PDB entry 2NXE | X-ray diffraction, 1.75 A resolution | chain A

== Chain A ==
Molecule: Ribosomal protein L11 methyltransferase
Source organism: Thermus thermophilus
Notes: EC 2.1.1.-
Reference sequence: Q84BQ9 (PRMA_THET8); residue numbers follow UniProt; this construct covers 1-254
Sequence (254 residues; numbered 1 to 254; the number before each row is that of its first residue):
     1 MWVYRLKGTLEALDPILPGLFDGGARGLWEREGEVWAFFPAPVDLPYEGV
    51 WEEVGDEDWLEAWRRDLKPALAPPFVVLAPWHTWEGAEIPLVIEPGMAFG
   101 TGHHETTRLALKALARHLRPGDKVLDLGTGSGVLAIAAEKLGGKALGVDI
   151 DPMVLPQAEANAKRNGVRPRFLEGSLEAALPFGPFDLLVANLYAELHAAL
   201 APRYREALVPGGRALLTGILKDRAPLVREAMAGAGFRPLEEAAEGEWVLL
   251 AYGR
Ligand contacts: S-adenosylmethionine (SAM): Phe99, Gly100, Thr107, Asp126, Leu127, Gly128, Thr129, Gly130, Val133, Leu134, Val148, Asp149, Ile150, Asp151, Val154, Gly174, Ser175, Asn191, Leu192, Tyr193, Leu196
Swiss-Prot annotation at these positions:
  - binding site (S-adenosyl-L-methionine): Thr107, Gly128, Asp149, Ser175, Asn191

== Overview ==
Chain A binds S-adenosylmethionine. From UniProt: 5 S-adenosyl-L-methionine-binding residues.
Chain A is Ribosomal protein L11 methyltransferase (Thermus thermophilus); the structure, T. thermophilus
ribosomal protein L11 methyltransferase (PrmA) in complex with S-Adenosyl-L-Methionine, was determined by
X-ray diffraction together with 2NXC, 2NXJ and 2NXN from the same study.
